9F1L - chain A; structure by X-ray diffraction, 1.30 A resolution.

# Chain A
Molecule: Bromodomain-containing protein 4
Organism: Homo sapiens
UniProt: O60885 (BRD4_HUMAN); residues 44-168 here = UniProt positions 44-168
Sequence (127 residues; each row starts with the number of its first residue):
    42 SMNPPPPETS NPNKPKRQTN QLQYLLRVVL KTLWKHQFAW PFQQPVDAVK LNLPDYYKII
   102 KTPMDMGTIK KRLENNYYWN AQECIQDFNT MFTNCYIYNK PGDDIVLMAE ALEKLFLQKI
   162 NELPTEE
Not modelled in the structure: 168
Sequence notes: expression tag (42-43)
Swiss-Prot annotation at these positions:
  - site: Asn140 (Acetylated histone binding)
  - cross-link: Lys99 (Glycyl lysine isopeptide (Lys-Gly) (interchain with G-Cter in SUMO2))
  - natural variant: Asp145 (D145G: Found in a patient with a neurodevelopmental syndrome; uncertain significance)
  - mutagenesis: Asn140 (N140A: Abolishes binding to acetylated histones)
Residues lining bound ligands: A1H83 (N-[2-[2-[(3R)-2,6-bis(oxidanylidene)piperidin-3-yl]-1,3-bis(oxidanylidene)isoindol-4-yl]oxyethyl]-2-[4-[2-[2-[2-[4-[3-(dimethylamino)propoxy]phenyl]ethyl]-5-(3,5-dimethyl-1,2-oxazol-4-yl)benzimidazol-1-yl]ethyl]piperazin-1-yl]ethanamide): Trp81, Pro82, Phe83, Gln85, Val87, Leu92, Leu94, Tyr97, Cys136, Tyr139, Asn140, Ile146
What the authors report for this chain:
  - binding site for A1H83: Trp81, Pro82, Phe83, Val87, Leu92, Leu94, Asn140, Ile146
  - conformationally variable residues (side-chain flip): Trp81

# Summary
Bound to chain A: compound A1H83. UniProt lists one mutagenesis site. From the paper: a binding site for A1H83
at Trp81, Pro82 and Phe83 among others; conformational variability at Trp81.
Chain A is Bromodomain-containing protein 4 (Homo sapiens); the structure, First bromodomain of BRD4 in
complex with ISOX-DUAL based degrader 35, was determined by X-ray diffraction, deposited together with 9F1J,
9F1K, 9F1M and 9F1N.
